PDB entry 3AFA | X-ray diffraction, 2.50 A resolution | chains D and I of the 10 polymer chains in the assembly

# Chain D
Protein: Histone H2B type 1-J
Organism: Homo sapiens
UniProt: P06899 (H2B1J_HUMAN); residues 0-125 here correspond to UniProt positions 1-126 (UniProt number = residue number + 1)
Chain sequence (129 residues; row label = number of the first residue in the row; numbers below 1 keep their minus sign (Gly-3 is residue -3)):
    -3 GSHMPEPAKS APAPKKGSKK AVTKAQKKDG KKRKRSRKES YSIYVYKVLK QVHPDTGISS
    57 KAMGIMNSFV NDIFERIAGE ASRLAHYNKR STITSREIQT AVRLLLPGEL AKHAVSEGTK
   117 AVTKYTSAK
Unresolved in the structure: -3 to 29
Construct notes: expression tag (-3 to -1)
UniProt features mapped onto this chain:
  - modified residue: Pro1 (N-acetylproline), Glu2 (ADP-ribosyl glutamic acid), Lys5 (N6-(2-hydroxyisobutyryl)lysine), Ser6 (ADP-ribosylserine), Lys11 (N6-(beta-hydroxybutyryl)lysine), Lys12 (N6-(2-hydroxyisobutyryl)lysine), Ser14 (Phosphoserine), Lys15 (N6-acetyllysine), Lys16 (N6-(beta-hydroxybutyryl)lysine), Lys20 (N6-(2-hydroxyisobutyryl)lysine), Lys23 (N6-(2-hydroxyisobutyryl)lysine), Lys24 (N6-(2-hydroxyisobutyryl)lysine), Lys34 (N6-(2-hydroxyisobutyryl)lysine), Glu35 (PolyADP-ribosyl glutamic acid), Ser36 (Phosphoserine), Lys43 (N6-(2-hydroxyisobutyryl)lysine), Lys46 (N6-(2-hydroxyisobutyryl)lysine), Lys57 (N6,N6-dimethyllysine), Arg79 (Dimethylated arginine), Lys85 (N6,N6,N6-trimethyllysine) and 6 more in UniProt
  - glycosylation: Ser112 (O-linked (GlcNAc) serine)
  - cross-link (Glycyl lysine isopeptide (Lys-Gly)): Lys5 (interchain with G-Cter in SUMO2), Lys20 (interchain with G-Cter in SUMO2), Lys34 (interchain with G-Cter in ubiquitin), Lys120 (interchain with G-Cter in ubiquitin)

# Chain I
Molecule: 146-nt DNA strand
Sequence (146 nucleotides; row label = number of the first residue in the row):
     1 ATCAATATCC ACCTGCAGAT TCTACCAAAA GTGTATTTGG AAACTGCTCC ATCAAAAGGC
    61 ATGTTCAGCT GAATTCAGCT GAACATGCCT TTTGATGGAG CAGTTTCCAA ATACACTTTT
   121 GGTAGAATCT GCAGGTGGAT ATTGAT

# Chain D / chain I interface
Contacting residue pairs (19):
  Lys30(D) - DG103(I)  phosphate contact
  Lys30(D) - DT104(I)  hydrogen bond to the phosphate
  Ser32(D) - DA102(I)  phosphate contact
  Ser32(D) - DG103(I)  hydrogen bond to the phosphate
  Arg33(D) - DA27(I)  phosphate contact
  Arg33(D) - DA28(I)  sugar contact
  Glu35(D) - DA29(I)  phosphate contact
  Tyr42(D) - DT20(I)  phosphate contact
  Gly53(D) - DT20(I)  phosphate contact
  Ile54(D) - DA19(I)  phosphate contact
  Ile54(D) - DT20(I)  hydrogen bond to the phosphate
  Ser55(D) - DA19(I)  phosphate contact
  Ser56(D) - DA19(I)  hydrogen bond to the phosphate
  Arg86(D) - DG39(I)  salt bridge to the phosphate
  Arg86(D) - DG40(I)  salt bridge to the phosphate
  Ser87(D) - DT38(I)  phosphate contact
  Ser87(D) - DG39(I)  phosphate contact
  Thr88(D) - DT38(I)  phosphate contact
  Thr88(D) - DG39(I)  phosphate contact
Also at the interface, not in a pair above, chain D (13 interface residues in all): Arg31
Also at the interface, not in a pair above, chain I (12 interface residues in all): DT21

# In short
13 residues of chain D face 12 of chain I across their interface, with 4 hydrogen bonds and 2 salt bridges.
Among the polar pairs are Lys30(D)-DT104(I), Ser32(D)-DG103(I) and Ile54(D)-DT20(I).
Here chain D is Histone H2B type 1-J (Homo sapiens) and chain I is a 146-nt DNA strand. Entry 3AFA (The human
nucleosome structure) was determined by X-ray diffraction (same publication as 3A6N).
